1YEV - chains C and D of the 4 polymer chains in the assembly; structure by X-ray diffraction, 2.11 A resolution.

Chain C:
Molecule: Hemoglobin alpha chain
From: Homo sapiens
UniProt: P69905 (HBA_HUMAN); residue numbers follow UniProt; this construct covers 1-141
Chain sequence (141 residues; row label = number of the first residue in the row):
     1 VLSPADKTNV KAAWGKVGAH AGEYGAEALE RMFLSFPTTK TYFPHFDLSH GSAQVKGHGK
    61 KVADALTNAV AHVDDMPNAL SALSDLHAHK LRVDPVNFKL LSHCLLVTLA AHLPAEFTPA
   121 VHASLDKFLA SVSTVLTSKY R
Unresolved in the structure: 139-141
UniProt features mapped onto this chain:
  - site: Lys61 (Not glycated)
  - natural variant: Asp6 (A6D: In J-Toronto; this construct carries the variant), Ala13 (A13D: In J-Paris 1/J-Aljezur), Glu27 (A27E: In Shenyang; this construct carries the variant), Lys61 (K61N: In Zambia; deletion: In Clinic), Asp64 (A64D: In Pontoise; this construct carries the variant), Asp75 (D75A: In Lille; D75G: In Chapel Hill; D75N: In G-Pest), Ala111 (A111D: In Petah Tikva)
Ion coordination: heme Fe: His87 (together with oxygen molecule)
Ligand contacts: heme / oxygen molecule: Leu29, Met32, Thr39, Tyr42, Phe43, His45, Phe46, His58, Lys61, Val62, Ala65, Leu66, Leu83, Leu86, His87, Leu91, Val93, Asn97, Phe98, Leu101, Val132, Leu136

Chain D:
Molecule: Hemoglobin beta chain
From: Homo sapiens
UniProt: P68871 (HBB_HUMAN); residues 1-146 here = UniProt positions 1-146
Chain sequence (146 residues; each row starts with the number of its first residue):
     1 MHLTPEEKSA VTALWGKVNV DEVGGEALGR LLVVYPETQR FFESFGDLST PDAVMGNPKV
    61 KAHGKKVLGA FSDGLAHLDN LKGTFATLSE LHCDKLHVDP ENFRLLGNVL VCVLAHHFGK
   121 EFTPPVQAAY QKVVAGVANA LAHKYH
Sequence notes: engineered mutation Met1 (Val in P68871), Glu37 (Trp in P68871)
UniProt features mapped onto this chain:
  - natural variant: Leu3 (H3L: In Graz; this construct carries the variant), Glu7 (E7A: In G-Makassar; E7K: In Hb C; E7Q: In Machida; E7V: In SKCA), Lys8 (E8K: In G-Siriraj; this construct carries the variant), Val11 (A11V: In Iraq-Halabja; this construct carries the variant), Gly16 (W16G: In Randwick; this construct carries the variant), Val23 (E23V: In D-Granada; this construct carries the variant), Gly24 (V24G: In Miyashiro; this construct carries the variant), Gly25 (G25D: In Moscva; G25R: In Riverdale-Bronx; G25V: In Savannah), Leu32 (L32P: In Yokohama), Val33 (L33V: In Muscat; this construct carries the variant), Arg40 (Q40R: In Tianshui; this construct carries the variant), Phe42 (F42Y: In Mequon; deletion: In Bruxelles), 11 further natural variant entries in UniProt
Ion coordination: heme Fe: His92 (together with oxygen molecule)
Ligand contacts: heme / oxygen molecule: Leu28, Leu31, Thr38, Phe41, Phe42, Ser44, Phe45, His63, Lys66, Val67, Ala70, Phe85, Leu88, Leu91, His92, Leu96, Val98, Asn102, Phe103, Leu106, Leu141

Chain C / chain D interface:
Contacting residue pairs (36; chain C residue first):
  Arg31(C) - Phe122(D)  hydrogen bond (side chain-backbone)
  Arg31(C) - Thr123(D)
  Arg31(C) - Pro124(D)
  Arg31(C) - Gln127(D)  hydrogen bond
  Leu34(C) - Pro124(D)  hydrophobic
  Leu34(C) - Pro125(D)
  Leu34(C) - Ala128(D)
  Ser35(C) - Gln127(D)
  Ser35(C) - Ala128(D)
  Ser35(C) - Gln131(D)
  Phe36(C) - Gln131(D)
  His103(C) - Asn108(D)
  His103(C) - Val111(D)
  His103(C) - Gln131(D)  hydrogen bond
  Cys104(C) - Gln127(D)
  Val107(C) - Val111(D)  hydrophobic
  Val107(C) - Ala115(D)
  Val107(C) - Gln127(D)
  Ala110(C) - Cys112(D)
  Ala110(C) - Ala115(D)
  Ala110(C) - His116(D)
  Ala111(C) - Ala115(D)
  Ala111(C) - Gly119(D)
  His112(C) - Lys120(D)  hydrogen bond
  Pro114(C) - His116(D)  hydrogen bond (backbone-side chain)
  Phe117(C) - Arg30(D)  hydrogen bond (backbone-side chain)
  Phe117(C) - His116(D)
  Thr118(C) - Arg30(D)  hydrogen bond (backbone-side chain)
  Pro119(C) - Arg30(D)
  Pro119(C) - Val33(D)
  Pro119(C) - Met55(D)  hydrophobic
  His122(C) - Arg30(D)  hydrogen bond
  His122(C) - Val34(D)
  His122(C) - Cys112(D)
  Ala123(C) - Val34(D)  hydrophobic
  Asp126(C) - Tyr35(D)  hydrogen bond
Interface residues without a listed pair, chain C (20 interface residues in all): Glu30, Leu106, Ala120
Interface residues without a listed pair, chain D (20 interface residues in all): Pro51

Summary:
The chain C/chain D interface involves 20 residues from each chain, with 9 hydrogen bonds. Among the polar
pairs are Arg31(C)-Phe122(D), Arg31(C)-Gln127(D) and His103(C)-Gln131(D). Bound to chain C: heme / oxygen
molecule. Ligands of chain D: heme / oxygen molecule.
Here chain C is Hemoglobin alpha chain and chain D is Hemoglobin beta chain, both from Homo sapiens. Entry
1YEV (T-To-T(High) quaternary transitions in human hemoglobin: betaW37E OXY (10 test sets)) was determined by
X-ray diffraction (same publication as 1XXT, 1XY0, 1XZ5, 1XZ7, 1XZU, 1XZV and 45 further entries).
